8RRM - chains A and B of the 4 polymer chains in the assembly; structure by X-ray diffraction, 2.00 A resolution.

== Chain A (and B) ==
Protein: 14-3-3 protein sigma
From: Homo sapiens
Notes: chain B of this document is another copy of the same molecule, construct and numbering; everything in this record applies to it too
UniProtKB: P31947 (1433S_HUMAN); residue numbers follow UniProt; this construct covers 1-248
Chain sequence (252 residues; numbered -3 to 248; the number before each row is that of its first residue; numbers below 1 keep their minus sign (Gly-3 is residue -3)):
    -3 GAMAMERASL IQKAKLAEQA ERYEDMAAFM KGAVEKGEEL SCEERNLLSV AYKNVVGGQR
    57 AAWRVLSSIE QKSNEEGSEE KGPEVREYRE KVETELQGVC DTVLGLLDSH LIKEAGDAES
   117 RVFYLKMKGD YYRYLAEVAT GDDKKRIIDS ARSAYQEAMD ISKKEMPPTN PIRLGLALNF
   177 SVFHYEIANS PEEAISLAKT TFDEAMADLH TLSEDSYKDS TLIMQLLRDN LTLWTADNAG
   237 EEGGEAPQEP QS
Disordered / not traced: 71-74, 235-248 (chain B: 75, 234-248)
Sequence notes: expression tag (-3 to 0)
UniProt features mapped onto this chain:
  - site (Interaction with phosphoserine on interacting protein): Arg56, Arg129
  - modified residue (Phosphoserine): Ser5, Ser74, Ser248
Small-molecule neighbours: fusicoccin (FSC): Glu14, Met22, Asn42, Leu43, Ser45, Val46, Lys49, Phe119, Lys122, Met123, Pro167, Ile168, Gly171, Lys214, Asp215, Leu218, Ile219

== How chain A and chain B interact ==
Contacting residue pairs (34; chain A residue first):
  Ser5(A) - Glu80(B)  hydrogen bond
  Gln8(A) - Glu76(B)
  Gln8(A) - Val81(B)
  Lys9(A) - Glu80(B)
  Lys9(A) - Glu83(B)  salt bridge
  Leu12(A) - Leu62(B)  hydrophobic
  Leu12(A) - Ile65(B)  hydrophobic
  Leu12(A) - Val81(B)  hydrophobic
  Leu12(A) - Tyr84(B)  hydrophobic
  Ala13(A) - Tyr84(B)
  Gln15(A) - Val61(B)
  Gln15(A) - Ile65(B)
  Arg18(A) - Tyr84(B)
  Arg18(A) - Glu91(B)  salt bridge
  Asp21(A) - Tyr84(B)  hydrogen bond
  Asp21(A) - Lys87(B)  salt bridge
  Phe25(A) - Tyr84(B)  hydrophobic
  Ala58(A) - Ala16(B)  hydrophobic
  Ala58(A) - Arg18(B)
  Val61(A) - Gln15(B)
  Val61(A) - Ala16(B)
  Leu62(A) - Leu12(B)  hydrophobic
  Ile65(A) - Leu12(B)  hydrophobic
  Ile65(A) - Gln15(B)
  Glu80(A) - Ser5(B)  hydrogen bond
  Glu80(A) - Lys9(B)
  Val81(A) - Leu12(B)  hydrophobic
  Glu83(A) - Lys9(B)  salt bridge
  Tyr84(A) - Ala13(B)
  Tyr84(A) - Arg18(B)
  Tyr84(A) - Asp21(B)  hydrogen bond
  Tyr84(A) - Phe25(B)  hydrophobic
  Lys87(A) - Asp21(B)
  Glu91(A) - Arg18(B)  salt bridge
Other interface residues (no listed pair), chain A (22 interface residues in all): Ala16, Gln55, Val88
Other interface residues (no listed pair), chain B (23 interface residues in all): Gln8, Gln55, Ala58, Val88

== Summary ==
22 residues of chain A and 23 residues of chain B are in contact; the contacts include 4 hydrogen bonds and 5
salt bridges. Polar contacts include Lys9(A)-Glu83(B), Arg18(A)-Glu91(B) and Asp21(A)-Lys87(B). Bound to chain
A: fusicoccin.
Chain A and chain B are both 14-3-3 protein sigma (Homo sapiens); the structure, tripartite complex between
14-3-3 sigma, Fusicoccin-A, and a phosphopeptide optimized for a Fusicoccin-mediated stabilization of the ...,
was determined by X-ray diffraction together with 8RRK and 8RRL from the same study.
